8FQ1 - chains B and F of the 8 polymer chains in the assembly; structure by electron microscopy, 5.59 A resolution (low resolution: residue-level contacts below are approximate; hydrogen-bond / salt-bridge calls are withheld).

== Chain B ==
Molecule: Glutamate receptor 2
From: Rattus norvegicus
Notes: fragment: DYKDDDDK near the C-terminal is a FLAG epitope tag used for purification
UniProtKB: P19491 (GRIA2_RAT), isoform P19491-2; the construct has insertions or renumbered stretches relative to UniProt, so the offset changes along the chain: -20 to 847 = UniProt 1-868; 854-868 = UniProt 869-883
Sequence (889 residues; row label = number of the first residue in the row; numbers below 1 keep their minus sign (Met-20 is residue -20)):
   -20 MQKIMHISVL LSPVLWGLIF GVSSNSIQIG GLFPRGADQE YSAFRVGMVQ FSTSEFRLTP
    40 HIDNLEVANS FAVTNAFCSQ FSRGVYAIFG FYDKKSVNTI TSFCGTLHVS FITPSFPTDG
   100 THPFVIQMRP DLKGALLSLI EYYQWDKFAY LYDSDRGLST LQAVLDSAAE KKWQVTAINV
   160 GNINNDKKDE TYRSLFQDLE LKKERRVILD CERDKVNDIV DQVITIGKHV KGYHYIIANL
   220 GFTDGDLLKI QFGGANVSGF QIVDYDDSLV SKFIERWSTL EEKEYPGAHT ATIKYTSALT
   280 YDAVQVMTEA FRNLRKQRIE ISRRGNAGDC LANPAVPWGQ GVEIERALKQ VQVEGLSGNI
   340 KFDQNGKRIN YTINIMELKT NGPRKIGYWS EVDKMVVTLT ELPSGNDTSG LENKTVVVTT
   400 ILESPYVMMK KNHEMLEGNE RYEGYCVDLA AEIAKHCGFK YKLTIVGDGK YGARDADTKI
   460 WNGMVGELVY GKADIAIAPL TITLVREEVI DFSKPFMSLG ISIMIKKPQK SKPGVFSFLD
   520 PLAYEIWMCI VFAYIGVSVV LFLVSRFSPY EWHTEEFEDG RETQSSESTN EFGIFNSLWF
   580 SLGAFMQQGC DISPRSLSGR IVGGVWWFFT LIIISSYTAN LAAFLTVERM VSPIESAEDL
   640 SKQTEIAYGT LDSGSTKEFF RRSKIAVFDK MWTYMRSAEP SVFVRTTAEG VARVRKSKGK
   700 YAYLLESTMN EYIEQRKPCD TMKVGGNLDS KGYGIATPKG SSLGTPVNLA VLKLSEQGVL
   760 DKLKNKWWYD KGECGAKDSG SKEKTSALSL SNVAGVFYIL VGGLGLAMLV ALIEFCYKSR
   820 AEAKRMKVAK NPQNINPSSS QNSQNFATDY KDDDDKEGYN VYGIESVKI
Not modelled in the structure: -20 to 506, 553-563, 631-783, 827-868
Modified positions: Cys815 (S-palmitoyl-L-cysteine; P1L)
Sequence notes: insertion (848-853); conflict Asp854 (Tyr869 in P19491)
Curated features (UniProtKB/Swiss-Prot):
  - region: Ala846, Thr847, Lys855 to Gly862 (Required for interaction with IQSEC1)
  - binding site (L-glutamate): Pro478, Thr480, Arg485, Ser654, Thr655, Glu705
  - site: Arg453 (Interaction with the cone snail toxin Con-ikot-ikot), Ile633 (Crucial to convey clamshell closure to channel opening), Arg660 (Interaction with the cone snail toxin Con-ikot-ikot), Lys752 (Interaction with the cone snail toxin Con-ikot-ikot)
  - modified residue: Ser662 (Phosphoserine), Ser696 (Phosphoserine), Ser839 (Phosphoserine), Ser842 (Phosphoserine), Tyr861 (Phosphotyrosine), Ser865 (Phosphoserine)
  - lipidation: Cys589 (S-palmitoyl cysteine)
  - glycosylation (N-linked (GlcNAc...) asparagine): Asn235, Asn349, Asn385, Asn392
What the authors report for this chain:
  - Ca2+ coordination through a water molecule: Ala618

== Chain F ==
Molecule: Voltage-dependent calcium channel gamma-2 subunit
From: Mus musculus
UniProtKB: O88602 (CCG2_MOUSE); residue numbers follow UniProt; this construct covers 1-323
Sequence (336 residues; numbered 1 to 336; the number before each row is that of its first residue):
     1 MGLFDRGVQM LLTTVGAFAA FSLMTIAVGT DYWLYSRGVC KTKSVSENET SEENEEVMTH
    61 SGLWRTCCLE GNFKGLCKQI DHFPEDADYE ADTAEYFLRA VRASSIFPIL SVILLFMGGL
   121 CIAASEFYKT RHNIILSAGI FFVSAGLSNI IGIIVYISAN AGDPSKSDSK KNSYSYGWSF
   181 YFGALSFIIA EMVGVLAVHM FIDRHKQLRA TARATDYLQA SAITRIPSYR YRYQRRSRSS
   241 SRSTEPSHSR DASPVGVKGF NTLPSTEISM YTLSRDPLKA ATTPTATYNS DRDNSFLQVH
   301 NCIQKDSKDS LHANTANRRT TPVGGRGGTE TSQAPA
Not modelled in the structure: 1-4, 43-55, 163-171, 217-336
Disulfide bonds: Cys40-Cys68, Cys67-Cys77
Sequence notes: engineered mutation Glu52 (Lys in O88602), Glu53 (Lys in O88602); expression tag (324-336)
Curated features (UniProtKB/Swiss-Prot):
  - modified residue: Ser253 (Phosphoserine), Tyr271 (Phosphotyrosine), Thr321 (Phosphothreonine)
  - glycosylation: Asn48 (N-linked (GlcNAc...) asparagine)
  - mutagenesis: Thr321 (T321A: Abolishes phosphorylation; T321D/E: No interaction with DLG1 and DLG4), Val323 (V323A: No interaction with DLG1 and DLG4)

== Chain B / chain F interface ==
Contacting residue pairs (33):
  Tyr523(B) with Tyr181(F)
  Glu524(B) with Ile157(F); Tyr174(F); Tyr176(F)
  Met527(B) with Phe180(F)
  Cys528(B) with Ile154(F)
  Phe531(B) with Ile150(F); Ile153(F); Ala184(F); Phe187(F)
  Ile534(B) with Glu191(F)
  Val538(B) with Val143(F); Val195(F)
  Val539(B) with Val143(F)
  Phe541(B) with Val195(F); Val198(F); His199(F)
  Leu542(B) with Ile140(F); Val143(F); Val198(F)
  Arg545(B) with Ile202(F)
  Phe546(B) with Leu136(F); Phe201(F)
  Pro548(B) with His205(F); Arg209(F)
  Trp551(B) with Ile202(F); Lys206(F); Arg209(F)
  His552(B) with Arg209(F)
  Ser564(B) with Arg213(F)
  Ser565(B) with Lys206(F); Arg209(F)
  Ile573(B) with His199(F)
Other interface residues (no listed pair), chain B (20 interface residues in all): Ala532, Gly535
Other interface residues (no listed pair), chain F (25 interface residues in all): Leu147, Ile188

== Overview ==
Chain B and chain F form an interface of 20 and 25 residues respectively. From UniProt: 6 L-glutamate-binding
residues on chain B; 2 mutagenesis sites on chain F. From the paper: water-mediated Ca2+ coordination by
Ala618(B).
Here chain B is Glutamate receptor 2 (Rattus norvegicus) and chain F is Voltage-dependent calcium channel
gamma-2 subunit (Mus musculus). Entry 8FQ1 (GluA2 flip Q isoform of AMPA receptor in complex with
gain-of-function TARP gamma2, with 150mM CaCl2 ...) was determined by electron microscopy together with 8FP4,
8FP9, 8FPG, 8FPS, 8FQ5, 8FQB and 8FQF from the same study.
